6BZO - chains D and E of the 9 polymer chains in the assembly; structure by electron microscopy, 3.38 A resolution.

== Chain D ==
Protein: DNA-directed RNA polymerase subunit beta'
Organism: Mycobacterium tuberculosis
Notes: EC 2.7.7.6
Reference sequence: A0A045J9E2 (A0A045J9E2_MYCTX); residues 1-1316 here = UniProt positions 1-1316
Chain sequence (1324 residues; row label = number of the first residue in the row):
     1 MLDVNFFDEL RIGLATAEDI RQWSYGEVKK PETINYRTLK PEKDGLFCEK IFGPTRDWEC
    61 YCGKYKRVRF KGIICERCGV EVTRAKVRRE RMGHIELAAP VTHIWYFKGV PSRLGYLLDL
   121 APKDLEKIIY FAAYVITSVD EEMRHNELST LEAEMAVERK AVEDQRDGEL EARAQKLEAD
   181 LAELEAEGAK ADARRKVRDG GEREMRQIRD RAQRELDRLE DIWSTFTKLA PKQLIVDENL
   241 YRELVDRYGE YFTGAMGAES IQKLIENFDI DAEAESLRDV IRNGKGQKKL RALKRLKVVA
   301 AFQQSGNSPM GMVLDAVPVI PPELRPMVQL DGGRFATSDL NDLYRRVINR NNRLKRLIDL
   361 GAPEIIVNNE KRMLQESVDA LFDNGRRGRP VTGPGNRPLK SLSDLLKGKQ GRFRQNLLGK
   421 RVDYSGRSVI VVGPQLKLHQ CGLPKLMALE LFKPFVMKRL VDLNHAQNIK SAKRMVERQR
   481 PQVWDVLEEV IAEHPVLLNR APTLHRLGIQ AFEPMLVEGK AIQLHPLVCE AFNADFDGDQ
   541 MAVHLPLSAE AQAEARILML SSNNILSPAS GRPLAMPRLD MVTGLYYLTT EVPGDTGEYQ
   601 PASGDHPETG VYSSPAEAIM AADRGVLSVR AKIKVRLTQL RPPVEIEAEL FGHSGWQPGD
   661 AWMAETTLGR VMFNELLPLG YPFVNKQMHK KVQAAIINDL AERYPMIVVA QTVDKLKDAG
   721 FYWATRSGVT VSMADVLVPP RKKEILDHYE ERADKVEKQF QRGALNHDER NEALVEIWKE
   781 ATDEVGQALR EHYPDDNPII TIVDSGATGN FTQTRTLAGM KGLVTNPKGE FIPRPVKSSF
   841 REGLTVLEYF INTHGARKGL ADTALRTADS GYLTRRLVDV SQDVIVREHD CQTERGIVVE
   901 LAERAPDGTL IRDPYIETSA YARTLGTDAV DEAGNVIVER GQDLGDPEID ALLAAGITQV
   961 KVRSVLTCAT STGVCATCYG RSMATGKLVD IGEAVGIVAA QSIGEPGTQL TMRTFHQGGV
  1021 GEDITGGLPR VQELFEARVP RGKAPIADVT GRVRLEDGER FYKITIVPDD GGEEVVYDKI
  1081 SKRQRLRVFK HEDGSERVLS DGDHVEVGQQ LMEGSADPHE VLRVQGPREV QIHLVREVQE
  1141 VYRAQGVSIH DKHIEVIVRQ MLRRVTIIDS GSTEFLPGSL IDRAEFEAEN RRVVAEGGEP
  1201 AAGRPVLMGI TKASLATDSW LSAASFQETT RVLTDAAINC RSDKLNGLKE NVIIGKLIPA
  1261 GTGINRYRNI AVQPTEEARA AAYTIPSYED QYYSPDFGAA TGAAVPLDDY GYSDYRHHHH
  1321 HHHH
Not modelled in the structure: 1-3, 1013-1023, 1091-1095, 1283-1324
Sequence notes: expression tag (1317-1324)
Bound ions: Zn2+ site 1: Cys-60, Cys-62, Cys-75, Cys-78; Mg2+: Asp-535, Asp-537, Asp-539; Zn2+ site 2: Cys-891, Cys-968, Cys-975, Cys-978
Small-molecule neighbours: Fidaxomicin (FI8): Arg-84, Ala-85, Lys-86, Arg-89, Glu-323, Leu-324, Pro-326, Ser-338, Arg-412, Gln-415
Reported in the primary citation:
  - binding site for Fidaxomicin: Arg-84, Lys-86, Arg-89, Glu-323, Pro-326, Arg-412, Gln-415

== Chain E ==
Protein: DNA-directed RNA polymerase subunit omega
Organism: Mycobacterium tuberculosis
Notes: EC 2.7.7.6
Reference sequence: A0A0T9N9K3 (A0A0T9N9K3_MYCTX); residues 2-110 here correspond to UniProt positions 41-149 (UniProt number = residue number + 39)
Chain sequence (110 residues; each row starts with the number of its first residue):
     1 GSISQSDASL AAVPAVDQFD PSSGASGGYD TPLGITNPPI DELLDRVSSK YALVIYAAKR
    61 ARQINDYYNQ LGEGILEYVG PLVEPGLQEK PLSIALREIH ADLLEHTEGE
Not modelled in the structure: 1-26, 110
Sequence notes: expression tag (1)

== Chain D / chain E interface ==
Residue-residue contacts (64; chain D residue first):
  Lys-437(D) with Leu-33(E)
  His-439(D) with Leu-33(E), hydrogen bond (side chain-backbone)
  Arg-459(D) with Gln-88(E), hydrogen bond
  Val-490(D) with Lys-90(E), hydrogen bond (backbone-side chain)
  Ala-492(D) with Lys-90(E), hydrogen bond (backbone-side chain)
  Glu-493(D) with Ile-35(E); Ser-93(E)
  Glu-513(D) with Ile-35(E)
  Ala-549(D) with Arg-62(E)
  Glu-550(D) with Ala-58(E); Arg-62(E), salt bridge
  Ala-553(D) with Val-54(E)
  Glu-554(D) with Val-54(E)
  Arg-556(D) with Ile-35(E), hydrogen bond (side chain-backbone); Asn-37(E); Leu-92(E); Ser-93(E); Leu-96(E)
  Ile-557(D) with Leu-53(E), hydrophobic; Val-54(E), hydrophobic
  Leu-558(D) with Tyr-51(E), hydrophobic; Val-54(E), hydrophobic
  Leu-560(D) with Ile-35(E), hydrophobic
  Asn-563(D) with Ile-40(E)
  Pro-705(D) with Asp-41(E)
  Met-706(D) with Asp-41(E), hydrogen bond (backbone-side chain)
  Ile-707(D) with Tyr-29(E), hydrophobic; Pro-39(E), hydrophobic; Asp-41(E), hydrogen bond (backbone-side chain)
  Val-708(D) with Tyr-29(E), hydrophobic
  Gln-711(D) with Tyr-29(E); Asp-30(E)
  Lys-715(D) with Asp-30(E), salt bridge
  Thr-985(D) with Lys-50(E)
  Asp-990(D) with Lys-50(E); Tyr-51(E)
  Glu-993(D) with Tyr-51(E), hydrogen bond
  Thr-1262(D) with Tyr-51(E)
  Arg-1266(D) with Glu-108(E), salt bridge; Gly-109(E), hydrogen bond (backbone-backbone)
  Tyr-1267(D) with Ser-49(E), hydrogen bond; Tyr-51(E), hydrophobic; Ile-55(E); Glu-108(E)
  Ile-1270(D) with Ala-52(E); Lys-59(E), hydrogen bond (backbone-side chain); His-106(E); Thr-107(E)
  Ala-1271(D) with Glu-105(E); His-106(E); Thr-107(E), hydrogen bond (backbone-backbone)
  Val-1272(D) with Tyr-56(E), hydrophobic; Gln-63(E), hydrogen bond (backbone-side chain); Leu-104(E), hydrophobic
  Gln-1273(D) with Leu-104(E); Glu-105(E), hydrogen bond
  Pro-1274(D) with Leu-82(E), hydrophobic; Leu-103(E); Leu-104(E), hydrophobic; Glu-105(E)
  Thr-1275(D) with Leu-103(E), hydrogen bond (side chain-backbone); Leu-104(E); Glu-105(E), hydrogen bond (backbone-side chain)
  Ala-1278(D) with Leu-103(E)
Also at the interface, not in a pair above, chain D (43 interface residues in all): Glu-489, His-494, Ser-562, Gly-992, Gly-1261, Arg-1268, Asn-1269, Arg-1279
Also at the interface, not in a pair above, chain E (37 interface residues in all): Pro-32, Thr-36, Arg-60, Val-79

== Overview ==
43 residues of chain D face 37 of chain E across their interface; the contacts include 16 hydrogen bonds and 3
salt bridges. Polar pairs include Glu-550(D)/Arg-62(E), Lys-715(D)/Asp-30(E) and Arg-1266(D)/Glu-108(E). Chain
D binds Fidaxomicin. From the paper: a binding site for Fidaxomicin at Arg-84(D), Lys-86(D) and Arg-89(D)
among others.
Chain D is DNA-directed RNA polymerase subunit beta' and chain E is DNA-directed RNA polymerase subunit omega,
both from Mycobacterium tuberculosis; the structure, Mtb RNAP Holo/RbpA/Fidaxomicin/upstream fork DNA, was
determined by electron microscopy, deposited together with 6C04, 6C05 and 6C06.
